Entry 1A3N (X-ray diffraction, 1.80 A resolution); this record covers chains C and D of the 4 polymer chains in the assembly.

# Chain C
Molecule: Hemoglobin (alpha chain)
Organism: Homo sapiens
Reference sequence: P69905 (HBA_HUMAN); residue numbers follow UniProt; this construct covers 1-141
Amino-acid sequence (141 residues; row label = number of the first residue in the row):
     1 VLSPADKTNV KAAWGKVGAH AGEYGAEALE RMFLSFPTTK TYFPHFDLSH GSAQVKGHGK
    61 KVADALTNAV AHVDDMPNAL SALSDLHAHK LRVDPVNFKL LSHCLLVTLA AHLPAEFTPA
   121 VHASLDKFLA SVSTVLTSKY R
Metal / ion sites: heme Fe near His-87 (its only coordinating residue here)
Ligand contacts: heme (HEM): Met-32, Thr-39, Tyr-42, Phe-43, His-45, Phe-46, His-58, Lys-61, Val-62, Ala-65, Leu-66, Leu-83, Leu-86, His-87, Leu-91, Val-93, Asn-97, Phe-98, Leu-101, Leu-105, Val-132, Leu-136
UniProt features mapped onto this chain:
  - site: Lys-61 (Not glycated)
  - natural variant: Asp-6 (A6D: In J-Toronto; this construct carries the variant), Ala-13 (A13D: In J-Paris 1/J-Aljezur), Glu-27 (A27E: In Shenyang; this construct carries the variant), Lys-61 (K61N: In Zambia; deletion: In Clinic), Asp-64 (A64D: In Pontoise; this construct carries the variant), Asp-75 (D75A: In Lille; D75G: In Chapel Hill; D75N: In G-Pest), Ala-111 (A111D: In Petah Tikva)

# Chain D
Molecule: Hemoglobin (beta chain)
Organism: Homo sapiens
Reference sequence: P68871 (HBB_HUMAN); numbering as in UniProt (aligned over 1-146)
Amino-acid sequence (146 residues; numbered 1 to 146; the number before each row is that of its first residue):
     1 VHLTPEEKSA VTALWGKVNV DEVGGEALGR LLVVYPWTQR FFESFGDLST PDAVMGNPKV
    61 KAHGKKVLGA FSDGLAHLDN LKGTFATLSE LHCDKLHVDP ENFRLLGNVL VCVLAHHFGK
   121 EFTPPVQAAY QKVVAGVANA LAHKYH
Not modelled in the structure: 1
Metal / ion sites: heme Fe near His-92 (its only coordinating residue here)
Ligand contacts: heme (HEM): Leu-31, Thr-38, Phe-41, Phe-42, His-63, Lys-66, Val-67, Ala-70, Phe-71, Phe-85, Leu-88, Leu-91, His-92, Leu-96, Val-98, Asn-102, Phe-103, Leu-106, Val-137, Leu-141
UniProt features mapped onto this chain:
  - natural variant: Leu-3 (H3L: In Graz; this construct carries the variant), Glu-7 (E7A: In G-Makassar; E7K: In Hb C; E7Q: In Machida; E7V: In SKCA), Lys-8 (E8K: In G-Siriraj; this construct carries the variant), Val-11 (A11V: In Iraq-Halabja; this construct carries the variant), Gly-16 (W16G: In Randwick; this construct carries the variant), Val-23 (E23V: In D-Granada; this construct carries the variant), Gly-24 (V24G: In Miyashiro; this construct carries the variant), Gly-25 (G25D: In Moscva; G25R: In Riverdale-Bronx; G25V: In Savannah), Leu-32 (L32P: In Yokohama), Val-33 (L33V: In Muscat; this construct carries the variant), Arg-40 (Q40R: In Tianshui; this construct carries the variant), Phe-42 (F42Y: In Mequon; deletion: In Bruxelles), 11 further natural variant entries in UniProt

# Interface between chain C and chain D
Contacting residue pairs - 40 pairs, chain C then chain D:
  Glu-30(C) with Pro-124(D)
  Arg-31(C) with Phe-122(D), hydrogen bond (side chain-backbone); Thr-123(D); Pro-124(D); Gln-127(D), hydrogen bond
  Leu-34(C) with Pro-124(D), hydrophobic; Pro-125(D); Ala-128(D)
  Ser-35(C) with Gln-127(D); Ala-128(D); Gln-131(D)
  Phe-36(C) with Gln-131(D)
  His-103(C) with Asn-108(D); Val-111(D); Gln-127(D); Gln-131(D), hydrogen bond
  Cys-104(C) with Gln-127(D)
  Leu-106(C) with Cys-112(D), hydrophobic
  Val-107(C) with Val-111(D), hydrophobic; Cys-112(D), hydrophobic; Ala-115(D); Gln-127(D)
  Ala-110(C) with Cys-112(D); Ala-115(D); His-116(D)
  Ala-111(C) with Ala-115(D); Gly-119(D)
  Pro-114(C) with His-116(D), hydrogen bond (backbone-side chain)
  Phe-117(C) with Arg-30(D), hydrogen bond (backbone-side chain); His-116(D)
  Thr-118(C) with Arg-30(D)
  Pro-119(C) with Arg-30(D); Val-33(D); Met-55(D), hydrophobic
  His-122(C) with Arg-30(D), hydrogen bond; Val-34(D); Cys-112(D)
  Ala-123(C) with Val-34(D)
  Asp-126(C) with Val-34(D); Tyr-35(D), hydrogen bond
Also at the interface, not in a pair above, chain C (20 interface residues in all): Leu-113, Ala-120
Also at the interface, not in a pair above, chain D (21 interface residues in all): Pro-51, Val-109, Lys-120

# Overview
Chain C and chain D form an interface of 20 and 21 residues respectively, with 7 hydrogen bonds. Polar
contacts include Arg-31(C)/Phe-122(D), Arg-31(C)/Gln-127(D) and His-103(C)/Gln-131(D). Bound to chain C: heme.
Ligands of chain D: heme.
Chain C is Hemoglobin (alpha chain) and chain D is Hemoglobin (beta chain), both from Homo sapiens; the
structure, Deoxy human hemoglobin, was determined by X-ray diffraction together with 1A3O from the same study.
